PDB entry 6W6W | electron microscopy, 3.00 A resolution | chains C and D of the 5 polymer chains in the assembly

Chain C:
Name: CST complex subunit STN1
Organism: Homo sapiens
Reference sequence: Q9H668 (STN1_HUMAN); residues 2-368 here = UniProt positions 2-368
Sequence (374 residues; row label = number of the first residue in the row; numbers below 1 keep their minus sign (Met-5 is residue -5)):
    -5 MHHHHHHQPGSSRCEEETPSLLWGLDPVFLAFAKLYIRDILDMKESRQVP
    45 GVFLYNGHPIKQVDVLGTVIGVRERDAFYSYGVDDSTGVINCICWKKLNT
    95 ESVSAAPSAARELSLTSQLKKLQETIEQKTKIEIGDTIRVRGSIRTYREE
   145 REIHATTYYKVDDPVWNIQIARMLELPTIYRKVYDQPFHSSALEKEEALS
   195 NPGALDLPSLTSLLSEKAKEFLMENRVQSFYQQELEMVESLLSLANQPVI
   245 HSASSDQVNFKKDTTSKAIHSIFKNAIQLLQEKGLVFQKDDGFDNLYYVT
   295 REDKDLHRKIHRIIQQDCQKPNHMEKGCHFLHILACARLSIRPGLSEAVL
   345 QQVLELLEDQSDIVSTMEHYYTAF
Disordered / not traced: -5 to 10, 92-108, 184-190, 247-257
Cystine bridges: Cys312-Cys322
Differences from the reference sequence: expression tag (-5 to 1)
UniProt features mapped onto this chain:
  - DNA-binding region: Val57 to Val155 (OB)
  - natural variant: Arg135 (R135T: In CRMCC2), Asp157 (D157Y: In CRMCC2)
  - mutagenesis: Asp78 (D78A: Defective of TEN1 binding; when associated with Ala-164 or Ala-167), Ile164 (I164A: Defective of TEN1 binding; when associated with Ala-78), Met167 (M167A: Defective of TEN1 binding; when associated with Ala-78)

Chain D:
Name: CST complex subunit TEN1
Organism: Homo sapiens
Reference sequence: Q86WV5 (TEN1L_HUMAN); residues 3-123 here = UniProt positions 3-123
Sequence (152 residues; numbered -28 to 123; the number before each row is that of its first residue; numbers below 1 keep their minus sign (Met-28 is residue -28)):
   -28 MSYYHHHHHHDYDIPTTENLYFQGAMGSGIQLPKPGTYYLPWEVSAGQVP
    22 DGSTLRTFGRLCLYDMIQSRVTLMAQHGSDQHQVLVCTKLVEPFHAQVGS
    72 LYIVLGELQHQQDRGSVVKARVLTCVEGMNLPLLEQAIREQRLYKQERGG
   122 SQ
Disordered / not traced: -28 to 2, 120-123
Differences from the reference sequence: expression tag (-28 to 2)
UniProt features mapped onto this chain:
  - mutagenesis: Tyr115 (Y115A: 2.5-fold reduction in binding affinity for STN1), Arg119 (R119Q: 2-fold reduction in binding affinity for STN1)

How chain C and chain D interact:
Contacting residue pairs (40):
  Tyr30(C) - Gln112(D)
  Arg32(C) - Pro6(D)
  Asp33(C) - Arg119(D)  salt bridge
  Tyr49(C) - Arg119(D)  hydrogen bond
  Thr62(C) - Arg27(D)
  Ile64(C) - Pro4(D)  hydrophobic
  Ile64(C) - Arg92(D)
  Asp78(C) - Pro6(D)
  Asp78(C) - Gly7(D)  hydrogen bond (side chain-backbone)
  Asp78(C) - Arg27(D)  salt bridge
  Asp79(C) - Arg27(D)
  Ser80(C) - Gly7(D)
  Ser80(C) - Thr8(D)
  Ser80(C) - Tyr9(D)
  Ser80(C) - Arg27(D)
  Ser80(C) - Gln112(D)  hydrogen bond
  Thr81(C) - Pro6(D)
  Gly82(C) - Pro6(D)
  Val83(C) - Leu3(D)  hydrophobic
  Val83(C) - Pro4(D)
  Val83(C) - Lys5(D)
  Val83(C) - Pro6(D)
  Asn85(C) - Leu3(D)
  Pro158(C) - Val97(D)
  Val159(C) - Glu98(D)
  Val159(C) - Met100(D)
  Trp160(C) - Tyr9(D)
  Trp160(C) - Val97(D)  hydrophobic
  Trp160(C) - Met100(D)  hydrophobic
  Gln163(C) - Arg27(D)
  Ile164(C) - Leu105(D)  hydrophobic
  Met167(C) - Tyr9(D)  hydrophobic
  Met167(C) - Ala108(D)  hydrophobic
  Met167(C) - Gln112(D)
  Leu168(C) - Ala108(D)  hydrophobic
  Leu168(C) - Glu111(D)
  Tyr174(C) - Tyr115(D)
  Arg175(C) - Tyr115(D)
  Arg175(C) - Glu118(D)  salt bridge
  Asp179(C) - Tyr115(D)  hydrogen bond
Also at the interface, not in a pair above, chain C (26 interface residues in all): Ile84, Gly129, Pro171
Also at the interface, not in a pair above, chain D (29 interface residues in all): Ile74, Leu76, Val93, Thr95, Cys96, Gly99, Asn101, Leu104, Gln107, Ile109

In short:
Chain C and chain D form an interface of 26 and 29 residues respectively; the contacts include 4 hydrogen
bonds and 3 salt bridges. Polar contacts include Asp33(C)-Arg119(D), Asp78(C)-Arg27(D) and
Arg175(C)-Glu118(D).
Here chain C is CST complex subunit STN1 and chain D is CST complex subunit TEN1, both from Homo sapiens.
Entry 6W6W (Cryo-EM structure of CST bound to telomeric single-stranded DNA) was determined by electron
microscopy.
